PDB entry 9B7N | electron microscopy, 3.02 A resolution | chains L and H of the 8 polymer chains in the assembly

[Chain L]
Molecule: Fab2-4 light chain
Source organism: Homo sapiens
Amino-acid sequence (104 residues; numbered 23 to 126; the number before each row is that of its first residue):
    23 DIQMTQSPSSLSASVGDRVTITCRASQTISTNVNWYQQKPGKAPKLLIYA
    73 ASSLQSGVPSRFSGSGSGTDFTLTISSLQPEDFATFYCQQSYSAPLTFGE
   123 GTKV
Disulfides: Cys45-Cys110

[Chain H]
Molecule: Fab2-4 heavy chain
Source organism: Homo sapiens
Amino-acid sequence (126 residues; numbered 20 to 145; the number before each row is that of its first residue):
    20 EVQLLESGGGLVHPGGSLRLSCAASGFPFSNFAMSWVRQAPGKGLEWVST
    70 ISGSSGSTYYADSVRGRFTISRDYSKNTVYLEMNSLRADDTAIYYCAKDR
   120 MITFGEVIVKHYDAFEIWGQGTRVAV
Disulfides: Cys41-Cys115

[How chain L and chain H interact]
Contacting residue pairs (38; chain L residue first):
  Asp23(L) with Asp81(H)
  Asn54(L) with Lys129(H)
  Asn56(L) with Asp132(H); Ala133(H)
  Tyr58(L) with Ala133(H); Phe134(H), hydrogen bond (side chain-backbone); Trp137(H)
  Gln60(L) with Gln58(H), hydrogen bond; Leu64(H); Tyr114(H), hydrogen bond
  Ala65(L) with Tyr114(H), hydrophobic; Gly138(H)
  Pro66(L) with Leu64(H), hydrophobic; Tyr114(H); Trp137(H)
  Leu68(L) with Ala133(H), hydrophobic; Phe134(H); Glu135(H)
  Tyr71(L) with Arg119(H), hydrogen bond
  Gln77(L) with Glu135(H)
  Tyr109(L) with Lys62(H); Gly63(H); Leu64(H), hydrophobic
  Gln111(L) with Phe134(H)
  Ser113(L) with Lys129(H), hydrogen bond (backbone-side chain); Tyr131(H); Asp132(H)
  Tyr114(L) with Lys129(H), hydrogen bond (backbone-side chain)
  Ser115(L) with Tyr131(H)
  Ala116(L) with Tyr131(H), hydrogen bond (backbone-side chain)
  Pro117(L) with Trp66(H), hydrophobic; Asp81(H)
  Leu118(L) with Trp66(H); Tyr131(H), hydrophobic; Phe134(H), hydrophobic
  Phe120(L) with Leu64(H); Trp66(H); Phe134(H), hydrophobic
Interface residues without a listed pair, chain L (20 interface residues in all): Lys64
Interface residues without a listed pair, chain H (21 interface residues in all): Val56, Glu65, Tyr78, Tyr79, Ala80

[Summary]
20 residues of chain L and 21 residues of chain H are in contact, with 7 hydrogen bonds. Among the polar pairs
are Tyr58(L)-Phe134(H), Gln60(L)-Gln58(H) and Gln60(L)-Tyr114(H).
Chain L is Fab2-4 light chain and chain H is Fab2-4 heavy chain, both from Homo sapiens; the structure, Fab2-4
in complex with the capsid of Adeno-associated virus type 9, was determined by electron microscopy (same
publication as 9B6N, 9B6O, 9B6Q, 9B6R, 9B6S, 9B6T and 9 further entries).
